PDB entry 8P8W | electron microscopy, 8.70 A resolution (very low resolution: no residue pairs are listed; an interface is given only as per-side residue counts) | chains 5 and K of the 58 polymer chains in the assembly

[Chain 5]
Molecule: 16S ribosomal RNA
Organism: Mycoplasmoides pneumoniae M129
Sequence (1520 nucleotides; numbered 1 to 1520; the number before each row is that of its first residue):
     1 UUUUUCUGAGAGUUUGAUCCUGGCUCAGGAUUAACGCUGGCGGCAUGCCU
    51 AAUACAUGCAAGUCGAUCGAAAGUAGUAAUACUUUAGAGGCGAACGGGUG
   101 AGUAACACGUAUCCAAUCUACCUUAUAAUGGGGGAUAACUAGUUGAAAGA
   151 CUAGCUAAUACCGCAUAAGAACUUUGGUUCGCAUGAAUCAAAGUUGAAAG
   201 GACCUGCAAGGGUUCGUUAUUUGAUGAGGGUGCGCCAUAUCAGCUAGUUG
   251 GUGGGGUAACGGCCUACCAAGGCAAUGACGUGUAGCUAUGCUGAGAAGUA
   301 GAAUAGCCACAAUGGGACUGAGACACGGCCCAUACUCCUACGGGAGGCAG
   351 CAGUAGGGAAUUUUUCACAAUGAGCGAAAGCUUGAUGGAGCAAUGCCGCG
   401 UGAACGAUGAAGGUCUUUAAGAUUGUAAAGUUCUUUUAUUUGGGAAGAAU
   451 GACUUUAGCAGGUAAUGGCUAGAGUUUGACUGUACCAUUUUGAAUAAGUG
   501 ACGACUAACUAUGUGCCAGCAGUCGCGGUAAUACAUAGGUCGCAAGCGUU
   551 AUCCGGAUUUAUUGGGCGUAAAGCAAGCGCAGGCGGAUUGAAAAGUCUGG
   601 UGUUAAAGGCAGCUGCUUAACAGUUGUAUGCAUUGGAAACUAUUAAUCUA
   651 GAGUGUGGUAGGGAGUUUUGGAAUUUCAUGUGGAGCGGUGAAAUGCGUAG
   701 AUAUAUGAAGGAACACCAGUGGCGAAGGCGAAAACUUAGGCCAUUACUGA
   751 CGCUUAGGCUUGAAAGUGUGGGGAGCAAAUAGGAUUAGAUACCCUAGUAG
   801 UCCACACCGUAAACGAUAGAUACUAGCUGUCGGGGCGAUCCCCUCGGUAG
   851 UGAAGUUAACACAUUAAGUAUCUCGCCUGGGUAGUACAUUCGCAAGAAUG
   901 AAACUCAAACGGAAUUGACGGGGACCCGCACAAGUGGUGGAGCAUGUUGC
   951 UUAAUUCGACGGUACACGAAAAACCUUACCUAGACUUGACAUCCUUGGCA
  1001 AAAUUAUGGAAACAUAAUGGAGGUUAACCGAGUGACAGGUGGUGCAUGGU
  1051 UGUCGUCAGCUCGUGUCGUGAGAUGUUGGGUUAAGUCCCGCAACGAGCGC
  1101 AACCCUUAUCGUUAGUUACAUUGUCUAGCGAGACUGCUAAUGCAAAUUGG
  1151 AGGAAGGAAGGGAUGACGUCAAAUCAUCAUGCCCCUUAUGUCUAGGGCUG
  1201 CAAACGUGCUACAAUGGCCAAUACAAACAGUCGCCAGCUUGUAAAAGUGA
  1251 GCAAAUCUGUAAAGUUGGUCUCAGUUCGGAUUGAGGGCUGCAAUUCGUCC
  1301 UCAUGAAGUCGGAAUCACUAGUAAUCGCGAAUCAGCUAUGUCGCGGUGAA
  1351 UACGUUCUCGGGUCUUGUACACACXGXCCGUCAAACUAUGAAAGCUGGUA
  1401 AUAUUUAAAAACGUGUUGCUAACCAUUAGGAAGCGCAUGUCAAGGAUAGC
  1451 ACCGGUGAUUGGAGUUAAGUCGUAACAAGGUACCCCUACGAGAACGUGGG
  1501 GGUGGAUCACCUCCUUUCUA
Disordered / not traced: 1-4, 1512-1520
Sequence notes: conflict A1003 (G119315 in 26117688)
Modified positions: 7MG (7N-methyl-8-hydroguanosine-5'-monophosphate) at position 525, 5MC (5-methylcytidine-5'-monophosphate) at position 1375, B8T (4-methyl, cytidine-5'-monophosphate) at position 1377, MA6 (6N-dimethyladenosine-5'-monophoshate) at position 1493, MA6 (6N-dimethyladenosine-5'-monophoshate) at position 1494
Metal / ion sites: Mg2+ site 1 near G22 (its only coordinating residue here); Mg2+ site 2: C49, G100; Mg2+ site 3 near A54 (its only coordinating residue here); Mg2+ site 4 near U85 (its only coordinating residue here); Mg2+ site 5: A94, G327; Mg2+ site 6 near C95 (its only coordinating residue here); Mg2+ site 7 near G98 (its only coordinating residue here); Mg2+ site 8: A101, G102, G285; Mg2+ site 9: A160, C161; Mg2+ site 10 near A165 (its only coordinating residue here); Mg2+ site 11 near G251 (its only coordinating residue here); Mg2+ site 12 near U252 (its only coordinating residue here); 43 more Mg2+ sites not listed
Reported in the primary citation:
  - conformationally variable residues: A1467 to A1468

[Chain K]
Protein: 30S ribosomal protein S12
Organism: Mycoplasmoides pneumoniae M129
UniProt: P75546 (RS12_MYCPN); numbering as in UniProt (aligned over 1-139)
Amino-acid sequence (139 residues; row label = number of the first residue in the row):
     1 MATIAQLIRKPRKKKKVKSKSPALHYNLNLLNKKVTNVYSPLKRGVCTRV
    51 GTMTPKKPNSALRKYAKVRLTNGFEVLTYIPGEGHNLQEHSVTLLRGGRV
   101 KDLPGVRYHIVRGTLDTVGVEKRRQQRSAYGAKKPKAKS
Disordered / not traced: 1, 137-139
Metal / ion sites: Mg2+ near Gln126 (its only coordinating residue here)

[Interface between chain 5 and chain K]
At this resolution (9 A) residue pairs are not listed: 67 residues of chain 5 and 68 of chain K lie at the interface.

[Summary]
Chain 5 and chain K form an interface of 67 and 68 residues respectively. The Mg2+ site 2 is built by C49(5)
and G100(5). The Mg2+ site 5 is built by A94(5) and G327(5). From the paper: conformational variability at
A1467(5).
Here chain 5 is 16S ribosomal RNA and chain K is 30S ribosomal protein S12, both from Mycoplasmoides
pneumoniae M129. Entry 8P8W (Mycoplasma pneumoniae di-ribosome in chloramphenicol-treated cells (following
70S)) was determined by electron microscopy together with 8P6P, 8P7X, 8P7Y, 8P8B and 8P8V from the same study.
